Entry 2O5J (X-ray diffraction, 3.00 A resolution); this record covers chains G and D of the 8 polymer chains in the assembly.

[Chain G]
Molecule: 23-nt DNA strand
Sequence (23 nucleotides; numbered 1 to 23; the number before each row is that of its first residue):
     1 CCCTGTCTGGCGTTCGCGCGCCG

[Chain D]
Molecule: DNA-directed RNA polymerase beta' chain
From: Thermus thermophilus
Notes: EC 2.7.7.6
UniProt: Q8RQE8 (RPOC_THET8); residues 1-1524 here = UniProt positions 1-1524
Amino-acid sequence (1524 residues; row label = number of the first residue in the row):
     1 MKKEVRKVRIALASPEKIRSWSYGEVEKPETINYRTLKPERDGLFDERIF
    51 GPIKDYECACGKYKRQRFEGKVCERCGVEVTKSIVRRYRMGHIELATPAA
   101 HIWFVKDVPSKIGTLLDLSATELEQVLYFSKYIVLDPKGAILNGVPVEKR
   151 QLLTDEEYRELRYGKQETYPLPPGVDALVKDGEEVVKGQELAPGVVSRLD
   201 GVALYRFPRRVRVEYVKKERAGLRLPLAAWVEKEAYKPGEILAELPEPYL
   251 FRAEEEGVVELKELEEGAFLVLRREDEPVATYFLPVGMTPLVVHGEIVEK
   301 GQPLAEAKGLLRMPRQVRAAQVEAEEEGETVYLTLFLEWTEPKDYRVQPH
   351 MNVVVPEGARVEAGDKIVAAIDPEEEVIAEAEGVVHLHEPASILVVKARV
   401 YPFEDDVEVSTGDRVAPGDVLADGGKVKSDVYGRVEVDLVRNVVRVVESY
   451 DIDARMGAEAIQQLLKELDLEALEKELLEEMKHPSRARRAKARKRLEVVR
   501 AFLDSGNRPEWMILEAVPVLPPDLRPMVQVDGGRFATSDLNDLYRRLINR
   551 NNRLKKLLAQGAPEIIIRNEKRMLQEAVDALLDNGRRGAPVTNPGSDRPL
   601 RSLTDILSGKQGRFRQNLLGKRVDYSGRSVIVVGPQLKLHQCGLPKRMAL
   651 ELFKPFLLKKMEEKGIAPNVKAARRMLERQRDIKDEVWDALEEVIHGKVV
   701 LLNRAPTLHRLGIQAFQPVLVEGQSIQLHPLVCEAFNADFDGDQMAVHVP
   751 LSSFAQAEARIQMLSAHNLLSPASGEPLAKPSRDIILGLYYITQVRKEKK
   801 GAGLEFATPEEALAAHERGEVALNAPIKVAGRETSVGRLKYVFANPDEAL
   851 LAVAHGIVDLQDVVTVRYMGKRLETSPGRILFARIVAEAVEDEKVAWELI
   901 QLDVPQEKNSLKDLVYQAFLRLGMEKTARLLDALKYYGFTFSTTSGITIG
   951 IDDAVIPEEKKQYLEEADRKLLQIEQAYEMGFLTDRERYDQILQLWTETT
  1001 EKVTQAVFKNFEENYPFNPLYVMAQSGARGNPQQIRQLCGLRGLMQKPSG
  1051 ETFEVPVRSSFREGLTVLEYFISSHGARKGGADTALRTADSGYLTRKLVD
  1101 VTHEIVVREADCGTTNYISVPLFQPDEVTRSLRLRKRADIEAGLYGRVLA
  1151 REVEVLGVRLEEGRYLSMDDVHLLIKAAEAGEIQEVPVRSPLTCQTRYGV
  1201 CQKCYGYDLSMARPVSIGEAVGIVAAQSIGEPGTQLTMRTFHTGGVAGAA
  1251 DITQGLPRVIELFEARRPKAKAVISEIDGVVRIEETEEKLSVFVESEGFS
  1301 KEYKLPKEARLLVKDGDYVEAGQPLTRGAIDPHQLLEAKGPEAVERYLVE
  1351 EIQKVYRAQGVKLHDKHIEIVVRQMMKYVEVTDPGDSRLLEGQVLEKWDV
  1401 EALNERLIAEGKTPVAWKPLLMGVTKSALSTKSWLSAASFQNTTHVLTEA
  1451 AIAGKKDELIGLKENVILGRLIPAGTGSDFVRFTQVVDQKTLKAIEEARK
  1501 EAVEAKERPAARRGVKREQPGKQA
Disordered / not traced: 1, 208-390, 1272-1328, 1506-1524
Ion coordination: Zn2+ site 1: Cys58, Cys60, Cys73, Cys76; Mg2+ site 1: Asp739, Asp741, Asp743 (together with AMP-CPP) (shared with 1 residue of chain H); Mg2+ site 2: Asp739 (together with AMP-CPP); Zn2+ site 2: Cys1112, Cys1194, Cys1201, Cys1204
Residues lining bound ligands: AMP-CPP (APC; diphosphomethylphosphonic acid adenosyl ester): Arg704, Pro706, Asn737, Asp739, Asp741, Asp743, Arg783, Arg1029, Thr1088, Met1238, Arg1239, His1242
What the authors report for this chain:
  - conformationally variable residues (helix shift, order/disorder transition): Ala1077 to Thr1095, Leu1236 to Gln1254

[Interface between chain G and chain D]
Pairs across the interface (27; chain G residue first):
  DC1(G) with Arg488(D), salt bridge to the phosphate
  DC2(G) with Ser485(D), phosphate contact; Ala487(D), sugar contact; Arg488(D), salt bridge to the phosphate
  DC3(G) with Arg486(D), salt bridge to the phosphate; Ala487(D), phosphate contact
  DC11(G) with Arg586(D), salt bridge to the phosphate; Asn1442(D), hydrogen bond to the phosphate
  DG12(G) with Tyr1093(D), sugar contact; Arg1096(D), phosphate contact; Phe1440(D), phosphate contact; Gln1441(D), phosphate contact; Asn1442(D), phosphate contact
  DT13(G) with Lys610(D), phosphate contact; Tyr1093(D), hydrogen bond to the phosphate; Arg1096(D), salt bridge to the phosphate
  DT14(G) with Lys610(D), salt bridge to the phosphate; Thr1088(D), base contact; Ala1089(D), sugar contact
  DC15(G) with Lys610(D), salt bridge to the phosphate; Arg615(D), salt bridge to the phosphate; Arg1096(D), salt bridge to the phosphate
  DG16(G) with Lys621(D), salt bridge to the phosphate
  DC17(G) with Arg622(D), salt bridge to the phosphate; Arg628(D), hydrogen bond to the phosphate
  DG18(G) with Arg628(D), salt bridge to the phosphate
  DG23(G) with Arg534(D), salt bridge to the phosphate
Other interface residues (no listed pair), chain G (14 interface residues in all): DG10, DC22
Other interface residues (no listed pair), chain D (24 interface residues in all): Lys106, Val530, Ser608, Gly609, Ala1085, Thr1444

[Summary]
14 residues of chain G face 24 of chain D across their interface, with 3 hydrogen bonds and 13 salt bridges.
Among the polar pairs are DC11(G)-Asn1442(D), DT13(G)-Tyr1093(D) and DC17(G)-Arg628(D). Ligands of chain D:
AMP-CPP. Asp739(D), Asp741(D) and Asp743(D) form the Mg2+ site 1. The paper reports conformational variability
at Ala1077(D) and Leu1236(D).
Chain G is a 23-nt DNA strand and chain D is DNA-directed RNA polymerase beta' chain (Thermus thermophilus);
the structure, Crystal structure of the T. thermophilus RNAP polymerase elongation complex with the NTP
substrate analog, was determined by X-ray diffraction (same publication as 2PPB).
